PDB entry 8HE5 | electron microscopy, 6.95 A resolution (low resolution: residue-level contacts below are approximate; hydrogen-bond / salt-bridge calls are withheld) | chains B and T of the 25 polymer chains in the assembly

[Chain B]
Name: DNA-directed RNA polymerase subunit beta
Organism: Komagataella phaffii
Notes: EC 2.7.7.6
UniProt: C4QZQ7 (C4QZQ7_KOMPG); numbering as in UniProt (aligned over 1-1227)
Amino-acid sequence (1227 residues; row label = number of the first residue in the row):
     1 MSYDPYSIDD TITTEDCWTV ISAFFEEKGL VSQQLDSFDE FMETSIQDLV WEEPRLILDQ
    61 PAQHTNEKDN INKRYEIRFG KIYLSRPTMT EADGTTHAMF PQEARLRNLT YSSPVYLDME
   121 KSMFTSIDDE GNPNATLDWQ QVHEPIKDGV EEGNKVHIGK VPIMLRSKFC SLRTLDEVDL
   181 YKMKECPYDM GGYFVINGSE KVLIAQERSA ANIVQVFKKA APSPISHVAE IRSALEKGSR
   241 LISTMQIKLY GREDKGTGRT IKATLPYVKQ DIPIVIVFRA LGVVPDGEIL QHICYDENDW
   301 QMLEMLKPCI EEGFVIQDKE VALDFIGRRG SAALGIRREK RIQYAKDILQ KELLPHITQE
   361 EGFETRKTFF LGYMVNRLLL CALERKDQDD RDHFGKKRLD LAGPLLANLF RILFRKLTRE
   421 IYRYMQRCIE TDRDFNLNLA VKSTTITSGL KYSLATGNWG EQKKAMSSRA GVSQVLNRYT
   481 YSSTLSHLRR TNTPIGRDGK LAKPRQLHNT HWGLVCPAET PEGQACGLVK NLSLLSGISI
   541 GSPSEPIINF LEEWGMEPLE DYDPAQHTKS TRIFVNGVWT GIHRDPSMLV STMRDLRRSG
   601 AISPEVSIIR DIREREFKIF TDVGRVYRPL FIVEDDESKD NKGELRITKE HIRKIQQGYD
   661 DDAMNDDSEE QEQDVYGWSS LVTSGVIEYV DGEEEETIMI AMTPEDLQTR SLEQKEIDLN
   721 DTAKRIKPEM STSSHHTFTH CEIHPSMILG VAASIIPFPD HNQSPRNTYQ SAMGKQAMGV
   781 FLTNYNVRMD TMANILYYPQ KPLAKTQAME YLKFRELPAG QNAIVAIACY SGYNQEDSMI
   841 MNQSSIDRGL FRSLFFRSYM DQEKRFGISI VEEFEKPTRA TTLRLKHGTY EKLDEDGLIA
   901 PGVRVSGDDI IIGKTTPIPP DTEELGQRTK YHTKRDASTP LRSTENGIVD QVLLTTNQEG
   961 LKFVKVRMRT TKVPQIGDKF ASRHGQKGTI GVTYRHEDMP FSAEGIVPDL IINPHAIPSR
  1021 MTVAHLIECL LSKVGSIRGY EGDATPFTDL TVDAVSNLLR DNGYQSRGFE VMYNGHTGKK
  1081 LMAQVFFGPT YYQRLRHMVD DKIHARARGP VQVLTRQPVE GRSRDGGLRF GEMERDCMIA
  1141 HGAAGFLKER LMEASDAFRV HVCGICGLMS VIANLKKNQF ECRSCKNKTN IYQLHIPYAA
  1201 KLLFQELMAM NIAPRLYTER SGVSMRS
Disordered / not traced: 1-8, 65-68, 129-152, 663-674, 712-718, 921-930, 1223-1227
Ion coordination: Zn2+: Cys1163, Cys1166, Cys1182, Cys1185

[Chain T]
Molecule: 198-nt DNA strand
Sequence (198 nucleotides; each row starts with the number of its first residue; numbers below 1 keep their minus sign (DA-72 is residue -72)):
   -72 ATCAGAATCC CGGTGCCGAG GCCGCTCAAT TGGTCGTAGA CAGCTCTAGC ACCGCTTAAA
   -12 CGCACGTACG CGCTGTCCCC CGCGTTTTAA CCGCCAAGGG GATTACACCC AAGACACCAG
    48 GCACGAGACA GCAAAAAACA ACGAAAACGG CCACCACCCA AACACACCAA ACACAAGAGC
   108 TAATTGACTG ACGTAAGC
Disordered / not traced: 82-125

[Interface between chain B and chain T]
Pairs across the interface (25):
  Lys201(B) - DA67(T)
  Lys451(B) - DA68(T)
  Ala455(B) - DA67(T)
  Thr456(B) - DA67(T)
  Thr456(B) - DA68(T)
  Gln462(B) - DA68(T)
  Gln462(B) - DC69(T)
  Val475(B) - DC66(T)
  Thr791(B) - DA65(T)
  Thr791(B) - DC66(T)
  Arg857(B) - DA65(T)
  Gly867(B) - DA71(T)
  Ile868(B) - DA71(T)
  Ile868(B) - DA73(T)
  Arg942(B) - DA65(T)
  Glu1120(B) - DA62(T)
  Glu1120(B) - DA63(T)
  Gly1121(B) - DA63(T)
  Arg1122(B) - DA63(T)
  Ser1123(B) - DA64(T)
  Gly1127(B) - DA62(T)
  Leu1128(B) - DA62(T)
  Arg1129(B) - DA61(T)
  Arg1129(B) - DA62(T)
  Gly1131(B) - DA61(T)
Also at the interface, not in a pair above, chain B (25 interface residues in all): Ser199, Gln524, Arg865, Phe866, Ser869, Glu1132
Also at the interface, not in a pair above, chain T (14 interface residues in all): DC59, DA60, DA74

[In short]
25 residues of chain B face 14 of chain T across their interface. Cys1163(B), Cys1166(B), Cys1182(B) and
Cys1185(B) coordinate Zn2+.
Chain B is DNA-directed RNA polymerase subunit beta (Komagataella phaffii) and chain T is a 198-nt DNA strand;
the structure, RNA polymerase II elongation complex bound with Rad26 and Elf1, stalled at SHL(-3.5) of the
nucleosome, was determined by electron microscopy together with 7WBV, 7WBW and 7WBX from the same study.
